5WNP - chains A and L of the 23 polymer chains in the assembly; structure by X-ray diffraction, 3.30 A resolution.

# Chain A
Molecule: 16S Ribosomal RNA rRNA
Source organism: Thermus thermophilus (strain HB8 / ATCC 27634 / DSM 579)
Sequence (1522 nucleotides; each row starts with the number of its first residue; note: 42 numbers in that range are skipped by the numbering (no residue carries them; nothing is unmodelled there); a row labelled like 190A-190L holds insertion residues (190A, then the next letters in order); numbering starts at 0):
     0 UUUGUUGGAGAGUUUGAUCCUGGCUCAGGGUGAACGCUGGCGGCGUGCCU
    50 AAGACAUGCAAGUCGUGCGGG
    73 CCGCGGGGUUUU
    88 ACUCCG
    95 UGGUC
   101 AGCGGCGGACGGGUGAGUAACGCGUGGGU
  129A G
   130 ACCUACCCGGAAGAGGGGGACAACCCGGGGAAACUCGGGCUAAUCCCCCA
   180 UGUGGACCCGC
190A-190L CCCUUGGGGUGU
   191 GUCCAAAGGGCUUU
   216 GCCCGCUUCCGGAUGGGCCCGCGUCCCAUCAGCUAGUUGGUGGGGUAAUG
   266 GCCCACCAAGGCGACGACGGGUAGCCGGUCUGAGAGGAUGGCCGGCCACA
   316 GGGGCACUGAGACACGGGCCCCACUCCUACGGGAGGCAGCAGUUAGGAAU
   366 CUUCCGCAAUGGGCGCAAGCCUGACGGAGCGACGCCGCUUGGAGGAAGAA
   416 GCCCUUCGGGGUGUAAACUCCUGAA
   442 CCCGGGACGAAACCCCCGACGA
   474 GGGGACUGACGGUACCGGG
   494 GUAAUAGCGCCGGCCAACUCCGUGCCAGCAGCCGCGGUAAUACGGAGGGC
   544 GCGAGCGUUACCCGGAUUCACUGGGCGUAAAGGGCGUGUAGGCGGCCUGG
   594 GGCGUCCCAUGUGAAAGACCACGGCUCAACCGUGGGGGAGCGUGGGAUAC
   644 GCUCAGGCUAGACGGUGGGAGAGGGUGGUGGAAUUCCCGGAGUAGCGGUG
   694 AAAUGCGCAGAUACCGGGAGGAACGCCGAUGGCGAAGGCAGCCACCUGGU
   744 CCACCCGUGACGCUGAGGCGCGAAAGCGUGGGGAGCAAACCGGAUUAGAU
   794 ACCCGGGUAGUCCACGCCCUAAACGAUGCGCGCUAGGUCUCUGGGUCU
   848 CCUGGGGGCCGAAGCUAACGCGUUAAGCGCGCCGCCUGGGGAGUACGGCC
   898 GCAAGGCUGAAACUCAAAGGAAUUGACGGGGGCCCGCACAAGCGGUGGAG
   948 CAUGUGGUUUAAUUCGAAGXAACGCGAAGAACCUUACCAGGCCUUGACAU
   998 GCUAGG
 1003A G
  1004 AACCCGGGUGAAAGCCUGGGGUGCCCC
1030A-1030D GCGA
  1031 GGGGAGCCCUAGCACAGGUGCUGCAUGGCCGUCGUCAGCUCGUGCCGUGA
  1081 GGUGUUGGGUUAAGUCCCGCAACGAGCGCAACCCCCGCCGUUAGUUGCCA
  1131 GCGGUUCGGCCGGGCACUCUAACGGGACUGCCCGCGAAA
  1171 GCGGGAGGAAGGAGGGGACGACGUCUGGUCAGCAUGGCCCUUACGGCCUG
  1221 GGCGACACACGUGCUACAAUGCCCACUACAAAGCGAUGCCACCCGGCAAC
  1271 GGGGAGCUAAUCGCAAAAAGGUGGGCCCAGUUCGGAUUGGGGUCUGCAAC
  1321 CCGACCCCAUGAAGCCGGAAUCGCUAGUAAUCGCGGAUCAG
 1361A C
  1362 CAUGCCGCGGUGAAUACGUUCCCGGGCCUUGUACACACXGCCXGUXACGC
  1412 CAUGGGAGCGGGCUCUACCCGAAGUCGCCGGG
  1446 AGCCUACGGG
  1459 CAGGCGCCGAGGGUAGGGCCCGUGACUGGGGCGAAGUCGUAACAAGGUAG
  1509 CUGUACCGGAAGGUGCGGCUGGAUCCACUCCUUUCU
Unresolved in the structure: 0-4, 1534-1538
Sequence notes: conflict C1534 (A132811 in 55771382), A1535 (C132812 in 55771382)
Modified residues: PSU (pseudouridine-5'-monophosphate) at position 516, 7MG (7N-methyl-8-hydroguanosine-5'-monophosphate) at position 527, M2G (N2-dimethylguanosine-5'-monophosphate) at position 966, 5MC (5-methylcytidine-5'-monophosphate) at position 967, 2MG (2N-methylguanosine-5'-monophosphate) at position 1207, 5MC (5-methylcytidine-5'-monophosphate) at position 1400, 4OC (4n,o2'-methylcytidine-5'-monophosphate) at position 1402, 5MC (5-methylcytidine-5'-monophosphate) at position 1404, 5MC (5-methylcytidine-5'-monophosphate) at position 1407, UR3 (3-methyluridine-5'-monophoshate) at position 1498, MA6 (6N-dimethyladenosine-5'-monophoshate) at position 1518, MA6 (6N-dimethyladenosine-5'-monophoshate) at position 1519, PSU (pseudouridine-5'-monophosphate) at position 1540, PSU (pseudouridine-5'-monophosphate) at position 1541
Bound ions: Mg2+ site 1: U5, G6 (shared with 1 residue of chain D); K+ site 1 near U14 (its only coordinating residue here); Mg2+ site 2 near G15 (its only coordinating residue here); Mg2+ site 3 near G21 (its only coordinating residue here); Mg2+ site 4 near G28 (its only coordinating residue here); Mg2+ site 5 near G46 (its only coordinating residue here); Mg2+ site 6 near A53 (its only coordinating residue here); Mg2+ site 7 near G61 (its only coordinating residue here); Mg2+ site 8: G70, U98; Mg2+ site 9 near U81 (its only coordinating residue here); Mg2+ site 10 near U83 (its only coordinating residue here); Mg2+ site 11 near G107 (its only coordinating residue here); 14 more K+ sites not listed; 77 more Mg2+ sites not listed

# Chain L
Molecule: 30S ribosomal protein S12
Source organism: Thermus thermophilus (strain HB8 / ATCC 27634 / DSM 579)
UniProtKB: Q5SHN3 (RS12_THET8); residues 5-129 here correspond to UniProt positions 2-126 (UniProt number = residue number - 3)
Chain sequence (125 residues; each row starts with the number of its first residue):
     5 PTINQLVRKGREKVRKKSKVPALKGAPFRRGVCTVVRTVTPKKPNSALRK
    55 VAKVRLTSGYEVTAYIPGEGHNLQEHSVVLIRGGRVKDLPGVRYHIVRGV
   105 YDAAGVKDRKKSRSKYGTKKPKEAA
Modified residues: Asp92 ((3S)-3-(methylsulfanyl)-L-aspartic acid; 0TD)
UniProt features mapped onto this chain:
  - modified residue: Asp92 (3-methylthioaspartic acid)

# Interface between chain A and chain L
Pairs across the interface - 138 pairs, chain A then chain L:
  C23(A) - Lys23(L)  phosphate contact
  U24(A) - Lys23(L)  salt bridge to the phosphate
  A33(A) - Phe32(L)  base contact
  C34(A) - Phe32(L)  sugar contact
  C34(A) - Val101(L)  sugar contact
  G35(A) - Ser118(L)  hydrogen bond to the sugar
  G35(A) - Gly121(L)  sugar contact
  C36(A) - Arg117(L)  hydrogen bond to the sugar
  C36(A) - Ser118(L)  sugar contact
  C36(A) - Thr122(L)  sugar contact
  C36(A) - Lys123(L)  salt bridge to the phosphate
  C36(A) - Lys124(L)  hydrogen bond to the phosphate
  U37(A) - Lys123(L)  salt bridge to the phosphate
  U37(A) - Lys124(L)  hydrogen bond to the phosphate
  U49(A) - Lys28(L)  sugar contact
  C241(A) - Arg19(L)  sugar contact
  G302(A) - Lys17(L)  salt bridge to the phosphate
  A303(A) - Lys17(L)  salt bridge to the phosphate
  G362(A) - Lys28(L)  sugar contact
  G362(A) - Arg33(L)  phosphate contact
  G362(A) - Arg34(L)  salt bridge to the phosphate
  G362(A) - Thr61(L)  phosphate contact
  A363(A) - Lys28(L)  base contact
  A363(A) - Ala30(L)  base contact
  A363(A) - Pro31(L)  base contact
  A363(A) - Phe32(L)  base contact
  A363(A) - Arg33(L)  salt bridge to the phosphate
  A363(A) - Arg34(L)  salt bridge to the phosphate
  A363(A) - Thr61(L)  hydrogen bond to the phosphate
  A363(A) - Leu84(L)  sugar contact
  A364(A) - Lys28(L)  base contact
  C501(A) - Arg117(L)  salt bridge to the phosphate
  C501(A) - Ser118(L)  hydrogen bond to the phosphate
  C501(A) - Lys124(L)  salt bridge to the phosphate
  G502(A) - Lys115(L)  phosphate contact
  G502(A) - Ser116(L)  phosphate contact
  G502(A) - Arg117(L)  hydrogen bond to the phosphate
  G502(A) - Ser118(L)  hydrogen bond to the phosphate
  G502(A) - Lys119(L)  hydrogen bond to the phosphate
  C503(A) - Ser116(L)  hydrogen bond to the phosphate
  C503(A) - Lys119(L)  salt bridge to the phosphate
  C518(A) - Pro48(L)  base contact
  C518(A) - Asn49(L)  base contact
  C518(A) - Ser50(L)  hydrogen bond to the phosphate
  C519(A) - Ser50(L)  hydrogen bond to the phosphate
  C519(A) - Ala51(L)  phosphate contact
  A520(A) - Ala51(L)  phosphate contact
  A520(A) - Leu52(L)  hydrogen bond to the phosphate
  A520(A) - Lys54(L)  salt bridge to the phosphate
  A520(A) - Glu73(L)  hydrogen bond to the sugar
  G521(A) - Leu52(L)  phosphate contact
  G521(A) - Arg53(L)  hydrogen bond to the base
  G521(A) - Lys54(L)  salt bridge to the phosphate
  G521(A) - Gly72(L)  phosphate contact
  G521(A) - Glu73(L)  phosphate contact
  C522(A) - Arg53(L)  base contact
  C522(A) - Tyr69(L)  hydrogen bond to the phosphate
  C522(A) - Pro71(L)  phosphate contact
  C522(A) - Gly72(L)  hydrogen bond to the phosphate
  C522(A) - Tyr120(L)  sugar contact
  A523(A) - Arg53(L)  base contact
  A523(A) - Val90(L)  base contact
  A523(A) - Lys91(L)  base contact
  A523(A) - Asp92(L)  base contact
  A523(A) - Tyr120(L)  phosphate contact
  C525(A) - Arg89(L)  salt bridge to the phosphate
  C526(A) - Lys91(L)  phosphate contact
  7MG_527(A) - Asn49(L)  hydrogen bond to the base
  7MG_527(A) - Asp92(L)  base contact
  C528(A) - Asn49(L)  hydrogen bond to the base
  G529(A) - Asn49(L)  base contact
  G529(A) - Ser50(L)  hydrogen bond to the base
  G537(A) - Glu73(L)  sugar contact
  G537(A) - Arg113(L)  salt bridge to the phosphate
  G538(A) - Arg113(L)  salt bridge to the phosphate
  G538(A) - Lys114(L)  hydrogen bond to the phosphate
  G538(A) - Lys115(L)  hydrogen bond to the phosphate
  A539(A) - Lys114(L)  phosphate contact
  A539(A) - Lys115(L)  phosphate contact
  G541(A) - Lys115(L)  base contact
  G550(A) - Lys119(L)  sugar contact
  U551(A) - Arg86(L)  sugar contact
  U552(A) - Pro31(L)  hydrogen bond to the sugar
  U552(A) - Arg86(L)  sugar contact
  U552(A) - Gly87(L)  hydrogen bond to the sugar
  U552(A) - Gly88(L)  phosphate contact
  A553(A) - Val24(L)  phosphate contact
  A553(A) - Gly29(L)  hydrogen bond to the sugar
  A553(A) - Ala30(L)  sugar contact
  A553(A) - Pro31(L)  sugar contact
  A553(A) - Gly87(L)  phosphate contact
  A553(A) - Gly88(L)  phosphate contact
  C554(A) - Ser22(L)  hydrogen bond to the phosphate
  C555(A) - Lys20(L)  phosphate contact
  C556(A) - Lys20(L)  phosphate contact
  C562(A) - Arg15(L)  phosphate contact
  C562(A) - Glu16(L)  hydrogen bond to the sugar
  C562(A) - Lys17(L)  sugar contact
  C562(A) - Val18(L)  base contact
  A563(A) - Arg15(L)  hydrogen bond to the base
  C564(A) - Leu10(L)  phosphate contact
  C564(A) - Arg15(L)  salt bridge to the phosphate
  G567(A) - Pro5(L)  base contact
  G567(A) - Arg15(L)  hydrogen bond to the base
  G568(A) - Pro5(L)  base contact
  G585(A) - Asn8(L)  hydrogen bond to the sugar
  C879(A) - Thr6(L)  base contact
  C880(A) - Thr6(L)  hydrogen bond to the phosphate
  C880(A) - Asn8(L)  hydrogen bond to the phosphate
  C880(A) - Gln9(L)  phosphate contact
  C880(A) - Arg12(L)  salt bridge to the phosphate
  G881(A) - Gln9(L)  hydrogen bond to the phosphate
  G881(A) - Arg12(L)  salt bridge to the phosphate
  G881(A) - Lys13(L)  phosphate contact
  C882(A) - Pro5(L)  base contact
  C882(A) - Gln9(L)  base contact
  U884(A) - Arg15(L)  base contact
  A909(A) - Lys21(L)  salt bridge to the phosphate
  C910(A) - Pro25(L)  phosphate contact
  C910(A) - Arg97(L)  salt bridge to the phosphate
  U911(A) - Gly95(L)  phosphate contact
  U911(A) - Arg97(L)  salt bridge to the phosphate
  C912(A) - Lys46(L)  hydrogen bond to the phosphate
  C912(A) - Arg89(L)  salt bridge to the phosphate
  C912(A) - Pro94(L)  phosphate contact
  A913(A) - Lys46(L)  salt bridge to the phosphate
  A913(A) - Arg89(L)  salt bridge to the phosphate
  A913(A) - Lys91(L)  salt bridge to the phosphate
  C1411(A) - Lys57(L)  hydrogen bond to the phosphate
  C1412(A) - Lys57(L)  salt bridge to the phosphate
  A1413(A) - Glu65(L)  phosphate contact
  C1490(A) - Pro94(L)  sugar contact
  G1491(A) - Thr44(L)  sugar contact
  G1491(A) - Pro45(L)  phosphate contact
  G1491(A) - Lys46(L)  phosphate contact
  A1492(A) - Lys46(L)  phosphate contact
  A1492(A) - Lys47(L)  hydrogen bond to the phosphate
  A1492(A) - Ser50(L)  hydrogen bond to the base
Interface residues without a listed pair, chain A (68 interface residues in all): A32, G500, C504, G524, C536, G540, C883
Interface residues without a listed pair, chain L (71 interface residues in all): Ile7, Arg41, Tyr105, Asp112

# Overview
The interface between chain A and chain L involves 68 residues on one side and 71 on the other, with 37
hydrogen bonds and 27 salt bridges. Polar pairs include G521(A)-Arg53(L), 7MG_527(A)-Asn49(L) and
C528(A)-Asn49(L). U5(A) and G6(A) form the Mg2+ site 1.
Here chain A is 16S Ribosomal RNA rRNA and chain L is 30S ribosomal protein S12, both from Thermus
thermophilus (strain HB8 / ATCC 27634 / DSM 579). Entry 5WNP (Crystal Structure of 30S ribosomal subunit from
Thermus thermophilus) was determined by X-ray diffraction, deposited together with 5WNQ, 5WNR, 5WNS, 5WNT,
5WNU and 5WNV.
